7PDQ - chains A and B; structure by X-ray diffraction, 1.58 A resolution.

== Chain A ==
Name: Retinoic acid receptor RXR-alpha
From: Mus musculus
UniProt: P28700 (RXRA_MOUSE); residues 227-467 here = UniProt positions 227-467
Amino-acid sequence (245 residues; row label = number of the first residue in the row):
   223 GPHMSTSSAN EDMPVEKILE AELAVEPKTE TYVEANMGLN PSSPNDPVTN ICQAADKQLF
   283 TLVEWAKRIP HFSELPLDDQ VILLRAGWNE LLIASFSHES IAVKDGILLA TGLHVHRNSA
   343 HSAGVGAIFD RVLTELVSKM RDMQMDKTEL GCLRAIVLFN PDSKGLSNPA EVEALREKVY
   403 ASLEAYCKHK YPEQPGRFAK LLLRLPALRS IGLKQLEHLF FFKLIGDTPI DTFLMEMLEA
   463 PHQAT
Disordered / not traced: 223-233, 247-267, 463-467
Construct notes: expression tag (223-226); engineered mutation Glu-321 (Arg in P28700), Gln-437 (Cys in P28700)
Small-molecule neighbours: LG2 (6-[1-(3,5,5,8,8-pentamethyl-5,6,7,8-tetrahydronaphthalen-2-yl)cyclopropyl]pyridine-3-carboxylic acid): Val-270, Ile-273, Cys-274, Ala-276, Ala-277, Gln-280, Trp-310, Asn-311, Leu-314, Ile-315, Phe-318, Ile-329, Leu-330, Leu-331, Ala-332, Val-347, Ile-350, Phe-351, Val-354, Gln-437, His-440, Leu-441, Phe-444, Leu-456
From the paper describing this entry:
  - conformationally variable residues (side-chain flip): Glu-321, Leu-438, Leu-441
  - binding site for LG2: Gln-437

== Chain B ==
Name: Nuclear receptor coactivator 2
UniProt: Q15596 (NCOA2_HUMAN); residue numbers follow UniProt; this construct covers 686-698
Amino-acid sequence (13 residues; numbered 686 to 698; the number before each row is that of its first residue):
   686 KHKILHRLLQ DSS
Disordered / not traced: 698

== Chain A / chain B interface ==
Pairs across the interface (25):
  Phe-282(A) with Leu-693(B), hydrophobic
  Val-285(A) with Leu-690(B), hydrophobic; Leu-693(B), hydrophobic; Leu-694(B), hydrophobic
  Lys-289(A) with Leu-693(B), hydrogen bond (side chain-backbone); Leu-694(B); Asp-696(B), hydrogen bond (side chain-backbone)
  Leu-299(A) with His-691(B); Leu-694(B), hydrophobic
  Gln-302(A) with Leu-694(B)
  Val-303(A) with His-687(B); Leu-690(B), hydrophobic; His-691(B); Leu-694(B), hydrophobic
  Leu-306(A) with Leu-694(B), hydrophobic
  Arg-307(A) with His-687(B), hydrogen bond; Leu-690(B)
  Thr-454(A) with Ile-689(B)
  Phe-455(A) with Leu-693(B), hydrophobic
  Glu-458(A) with His-687(B); Lys-688(B), hydrogen bond (side chain-backbone); Ile-689(B), hydrogen bond (side chain-backbone); Leu-690(B), hydrogen bond (side chain-backbone)
  Glu-461(A) with His-687(B), salt bridge
  Ala-462(A) with His-687(B)
Other interface residues (no listed pair), chain A (16 interface residues in all): Phe-294, Asp-300, Met-459
Other interface residues (no listed pair), chain B (10 interface residues in all): Lys-686, Gln-695

== Summary ==
16 residues of chain A and 10 residues of chain B are in contact, with 6 hydrogen bonds and 1 salt bridge.
Polar contacts include Glu-461(A)/His-687(B), Lys-289(A)/Leu-693(B) and Lys-289(A)/Asp-696(B). Chain A binds
compound LG2. From the paper: a binding site for LG2 at Gln-437(A); conformational variability at Glu-321(A),
Leu-438(A) and Leu-441(A).
Here chain A is Retinoic acid receptor RXR-alpha (Mus musculus) and chain B is Nuclear receptor coactivator 2.
Entry 7PDQ (Crystal structure of a mutated form of RXRalpha ligand binding domain in complex with LG100268 and
...) was determined by X-ray diffraction, deposited together with 7QAA and 7PDT.
